Entry 6PXG (X-ray diffraction, 2.10 A resolution); this record covers chains A and B.

== Chain A ==
Molecule: G2 Fab Heavy Chain
From: Mus musculus
Notes: antibody fragment or engineered binder
Chain sequence (229 residues; row label = number of the first residue in the row; a row labelled like 82A-82C holds insertion residues (82A, then the next letters in order)):
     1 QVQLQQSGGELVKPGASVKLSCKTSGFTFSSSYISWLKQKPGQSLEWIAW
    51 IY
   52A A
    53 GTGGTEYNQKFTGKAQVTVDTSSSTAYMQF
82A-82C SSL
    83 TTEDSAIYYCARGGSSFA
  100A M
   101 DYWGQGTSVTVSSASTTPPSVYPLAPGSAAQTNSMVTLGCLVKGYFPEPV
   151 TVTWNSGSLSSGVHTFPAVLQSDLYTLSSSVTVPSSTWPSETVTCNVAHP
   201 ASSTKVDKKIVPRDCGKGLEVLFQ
Not modelled in the structure: 1, 127-133, 214-224
Disulfides: Cys-22/Cys-92, Cys-140/Cys-195

== Chain B ==
Molecule: G2 Fab Light chain
From: Mus musculus
Notes: antibody fragment or engineered binder
Chain sequence (218 residues; each row starts with the number of its first residue; a row labelled like 27A-27D holds insertion residues (27A, then the next letters in order)):
     1 QLVLTQSPASLAVSLGQRATISCRASE
27A-27D SVDN
    28 YGISFMNWFQQKPGQPPKLLIHTASNQGSGVPARFSGSGSGTDFSLNIHP
    78 VEDDDTAMYFCQQSEEVPLTFGAGTKLEIKRTDAAPTVSIFPPSSEQLTS
   128 GGASVVCFLNNFYPKDINVKWKIDGSERQNGVLNSWTDQDSKDSTYSMSS
   178 TLTLTKDEYERHNSYTCEATHKTSTSPIVKSFNRNEC
Not modelled in the structure: 213-214
Disulfides: Cys-23/Cys-88, Cys-134/Cys-194

== Interface between chain A and chain B ==
Contacting residue pairs (66; chain A residue first):
  Leu-37(A) / Phe-98(B)  hydrophobic
  Gln-39(A) / Gln-38(B)  hydrogen bond
  Ser-44(A) / Phe-87(B)
  Ser-44(A) / Phe-98(B)
  Ser-44(A) / Gly-99(B)  hydrogen bond (side chain-backbone)
  Ser-44(A) / Ala-100(B)
  Leu-45(A) / Pro-44(B)  hydrophobic
  Leu-45(A) / Phe-98(B)
  Trp-47(A) / Val-94(B)  hydrophobic
  Trp-47(A) / Pro-95(B)  hydrophobic
  Trp-47(A) / Leu-96(B)
  Trp-50(A) / Val-94(B)  hydrophobic
  Trp-50(A) / Leu-96(B)  hydrophobic
  Glu-58(A) / Val-94(B)
  Asn-60(A) / Pro-95(B)
  Tyr-91(A) / Gln-38(B)  hydrogen bond
  Tyr-91(A) / Gln-42(B)  hydrogen bond (side chain-backbone)
  Tyr-91(A) / Pro-43(B)  hydrophobic
  Ser-97(A) / Ser-91(B)
  Ser-98(A) / Phe-32(B)
  Ala-100(A) / Asn-34(B)
  Ala-100(A) / Leu-46(B)  hydrophobic
  Ala-100(A) / His-49(B)
  Met-100A(A) / Phe-36(B)
  Met-100A(A) / Leu-46(B)
  Asp-101(A) / Leu-46(B)
  Trp-103(A) / Phe-36(B)
  Trp-103(A) / Pro-43(B)  hydrophobic
  Trp-103(A) / Pro-44(B)
  Gly-104(A) / Pro-43(B)
  Tyr-122(A) / Ser-121(B)
  Tyr-122(A) / Gln-124(B)
  Tyr-122(A) / Ser-127(B)
  Pro-123(A) / Ser-121(B)
  Pro-123(A) / Glu-123(B)
  Leu-124(A) / Phe-118(B)
  Leu-124(A) / Phe-135(B)  hydrophobic
  Ala-125(A) / Phe-118(B)
  Pro-126(A) / Phe-118(B)
  Thr-137(A) / Ser-116(B)  hydrogen bond
  Thr-137(A) / Phe-118(B)
  Leu-141(A) / Ser-131(B)
  Lys-143(A) / Ser-131(B)
  His-164(A) / Asn-137(B)
  His-164(A) / Asn-138(B)  hydrogen bond
  His-164(A) / Ser-174(B)  hydrogen bond
  Thr-165(A) / Thr-164(B)
  Phe-166(A) / Phe-135(B)  hydrophobic
  Phe-166(A) / Asn-137(B)
  Phe-166(A) / Ser-162(B)
  Phe-166(A) / Thr-164(B)
  Phe-166(A) / Ser-174(B)
  Phe-166(A) / Met-175(B)
  Phe-166(A) / Ser-176(B)
  Pro-167(A) / Ser-162(B)  hydrogen bond (backbone-side chain)
  Pro-167(A) / Trp-163(B)
  Val-169(A) / Leu-160(B)  hydrophobic
  Val-169(A) / Asn-161(B)
  Val-169(A) / Ser-162(B)
  Ser-178(A) / Phe-135(B)
  Ser-178(A) / Ser-176(B)  hydrogen bond
  Ser-179(A) / Phe-135(B)
  Ser-180(A) / Phe-135(B)
  Ser-180(A) / Asn-137(B)  hydrogen bond
  Lys-208(A) / Glu-123(B)  salt bridge
  Arg-213(A) / Pro-119(B)
Also at the interface, not in a pair above, chain A (39 interface residues in all): Gln-43, Tyr-102, Gln-105, Leu-138, Gly-139
Also at the interface, not in a pair above, chain B (39 interface residues in all): Ser-56, Val-133, Thr-180

== Summary ==
Chain A and chain B each contribute 39 residues to their interface, with 10 hydrogen bonds and 1 salt bridge.
Among the polar pairs are Lys-208(A)/Glu-123(B), Gln-39(A)/Gln-38(B) and Ser-44(A)/Gly-99(B).
Chain A is G2 Fab Heavy Chain and chain B is G2 Fab Light chain, both from Mus musculus; the structure,
Crystal Structure of MERS-CoV neutralizing antibody G2 Fab, was determined by X-ray diffraction together with
6PZ8 and 6PXH from the same study.
